1RV0 - chains I and J of the 6 polymer chains in the assembly; structure by X-ray diffraction, 2.50 A resolution.

# Chain I
Molecule: hemagglutinin
Source organism: Influenza A virus
UniProt: Q82500 (Q82500_9INFA); residues 501-660 here correspond to UniProt positions 345-504 (UniProt number = residue number - 156)
Amino-acid sequence (160 residues; row label = number of the first residue in the row):
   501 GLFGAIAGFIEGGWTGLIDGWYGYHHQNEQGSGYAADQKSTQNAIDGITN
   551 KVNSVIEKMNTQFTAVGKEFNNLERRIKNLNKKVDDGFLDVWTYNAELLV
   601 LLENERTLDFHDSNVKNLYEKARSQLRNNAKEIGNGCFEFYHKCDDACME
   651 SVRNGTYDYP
Disulfides: Cys644-Cys648

# Chain J
Molecule: hemagglutinin
Source organism: Influenza A virus
UniProt: Q82500 (Q82500_9INFA); the construct lacks a stretch of the UniProt sequence and is renumbered around it, so the offset changes along the chain: 5-42 = UniProt 18-55; 44-49 = UniProt 56-61; 50-133 = UniProt 63-146; 134-325 = UniProt 148-339
Amino-acid sequence (328 residues; each row starts with the number of its first residue; note: 1 number in that range is skipped by the numbering (no residue carries it; nothing is unmodelled there)):
     1 ADADDTLCIGYHANNSTDTVDTVLEKNVTVTHSVNLLEDSHN
    44 GKLCRL
   49A G
    50 GIAPLQLGKCNIAGWLLGNPECDLLLTVSSWSYIVETSNSDNGTCYPGDF
   100 IDYEELREQLSSVSSFEKFEIFPKTSSWPNHETT
  133A R
   134 GVTAACPYAGASSFYRNLLWLVKKGNSYPKLSKSYVNNKGKEVLVLWGVH
   184 HPPTSTDQQSLYQNADAYVSVGSSKYDRRFTPEIAARPKVRGQAGRMNYY
   234 WTLLEPGDTITFEATGNLVAPRYAFALNRGSGSGIITSDAPVHDCDTKCQ
   284 TPHGAINSSLPFQNIHPVTIGECPKYVKSTKLRMATGLRNIPAR
Disordered / not traced: 1-4
Disulfides: Cys47-Cys278, Cys59-Cys71, Cys94-Cys139, Cys282-Cys306
Small-molecule neighbours: 2-acetamido-2-deoxy-alpha-D-glucopyranose (NDG): Asn68, Pro69, Glu70, Asp90, Asn91, Cys94, Pro140, Arg224

# How chain I and chain J interact
Residue-residue contacts (14; chain I residue first):
  Asn572(I) with Gln108(J)
  Leu573(I) with Asp101(J); Glu104(J); Trp234(J), hydrophobic
  Glu574(I) with Glu104(J), hydrogen bond (backbone-side chain)
  Arg575(I) with Glu104(J), hydrogen bond (backbone-side chain); Glu107(J); Gln108(J), hydrogen bond; Ser111(J); Arg262(J)
  Arg576(I) with Glu103(J); Glu104(J), salt bridge; Glu107(J)
  Asn579(I) with Glu107(J), hydrogen bond

# In short
6 residues of chain I face 8 of chain J across their interface; the contacts include 4 hydrogen bonds and 1
salt bridge. Polar contacts include Arg576(I)-Glu104(J), Glu574(I)-Glu104(J) and Arg575(I)-Glu104(J). Bound to
chain J: 2-acetamido-2-deoxy-alpha-D-glucopyranose.
Here chain I is hemagglutinin and chain J is hemagglutinin, both from Influenza A virus. Entry 1RV0 (1930
Swine H1 Hemagglutinin complexed with LSTA) was determined by X-ray diffraction, deposited together with 1RU7,
1RUY, 1RUZ, 1RVT, 1RVX and 1RVZ.
